8PUT - chains A and B of the 4 polymer chains in the assembly; structure by X-ray diffraction, 2.00 A resolution.

Chain A (and B):
Name: Probable deoxyhypusine synthase
From: Sulfolobus islandicus
Notes: EC 2.5.1.46; chain B of this document is another copy of the same molecule, construct and numbering; everything in this record applies to it too
UniProt: C4KGY0 (DHYS_SULIK); residues 1-312 here = UniProt positions 1-312
Amino-acid sequence (312 residues; row label = number of the first residue in the row):
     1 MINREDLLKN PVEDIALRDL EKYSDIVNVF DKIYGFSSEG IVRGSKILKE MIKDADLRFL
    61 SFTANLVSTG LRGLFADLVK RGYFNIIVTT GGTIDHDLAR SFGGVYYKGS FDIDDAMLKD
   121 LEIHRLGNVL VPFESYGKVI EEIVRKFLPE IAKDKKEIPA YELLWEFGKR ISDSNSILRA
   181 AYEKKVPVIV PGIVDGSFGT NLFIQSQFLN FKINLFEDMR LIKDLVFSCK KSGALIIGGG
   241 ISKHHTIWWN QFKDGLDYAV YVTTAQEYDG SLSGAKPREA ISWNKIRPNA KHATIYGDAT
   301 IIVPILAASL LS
UniProt features mapped onto this chain:
  - active site: Lys285 (Nucleophile)
Small-molecule neighbours:
  - NAD (nicotinamide-adenine-dinucleotide), molecule 1: Thr63, Ala64, Asn65, Leu66, Thr90, Gly91, Gly92, Asp95, His96, Leu126, Tyr136, Asp195, Gly238, Gly239, Gly240, Ile241, Val262, Thr263, Thr264, Ala265, Ser273, Gly297, Asp298, Ala299
  - NAD, molecule 2: Gly240, Ile241, His244, Asp269, Ser271, Leu272, Ser273, Trp283

How chain A and chain B interact:
Pairs across the interface - 87 pairs, chain A then chain B:
  Asn65(A) - Asp269(B)  hydrogen bond (side chain-backbone)
  Asn65(A) - Gly270(B)  hydrogen bond (side chain-backbone)
  Asn65(A) - Ser271(B)
  Phe111(A) - Glu267(B)
  Phe111(A) - Arg278(B)
  Asp115(A) - Arg278(B)
  Asp115(A) - Glu279(B)
  Asp115(A) - Ile281(B)
  Ala116(A) - Ile281(B)  hydrophobic
  Lys119(A) - Asp254(B)  salt bridge
  Lys119(A) - Ile281(B)
  Lys119(A) - Asn284(B)
  Ile123(A) - Ser282(B)
  His124(A) - Ser282(B)
  His124(A) - Trp283(B)
  Arg125(A) - Glu267(B)  salt bridge
  Arg125(A) - Arg278(B)  hydrogen bond (side chain-backbone)
  Arg125(A) - Glu279(B)  salt bridge
  Arg125(A) - Ser282(B)  hydrogen bond (backbone-side chain)
  Arg125(A) - Trp283(B)  hydrogen bond (backbone-side chain)
  Leu126(A) - Gly270(B)
  Leu126(A) - Glu279(B)
  Phe133(A) - Ser282(B)
  Phe133(A) - Asn284(B)
  Tyr136(A) - Trp283(B)  hydrophobic
  Glu157(A) - Lys212(B)  salt bridge
  Pro191(A) - Pro191(B)
  Pro191(A) - Val194(B)  hydrophobic
  Gly192(A) - Ile241(B)
  Val194(A) - Pro191(B)  hydrophobic
  Val194(A) - Leu215(B)  hydrophobic
  Val194(A) - Met219(B)  hydrophobic
  Asp195(A) - Ile241(B)
  Asp195(A) - His244(B)  salt bridge
  Asp195(A) - His245(B)  salt bridge
  Gly196(A) - Trp248(B)
  Ser197(A) - Trp248(B)
  Thr200(A) - Trp248(B)  hydrogen bond
  Thr200(A) - Trp249(B)
  Phe203(A) - Phe216(B)
  Phe203(A) - Arg220(B)
  Phe203(A) - Lys223(B)
  Ser206(A) - Phe216(B)
  Phe211(A) - Phe216(B)
  Lys212(A) - Glu157(B)  salt bridge
  Ile213(A) - Phe216(B)  hydrophobic
  Leu215(A) - Leu215(B)  hydrophobic
  Phe216(A) - Phe203(B)
  Phe216(A) - Ser206(B)
  Phe216(A) - Phe211(B)
  Phe216(A) - Ile213(B)  hydrophobic
  Met219(A) - Val194(B)  hydrophobic
  Met219(A) - Phe203(B)  hydrophobic
  Arg220(A) - Phe203(B)
  Lys223(A) - Phe203(B)
  Ile241(A) - Gly192(B)
  Ile241(A) - Asp195(B)
  His244(A) - Asp195(B)  salt bridge
  His245(A) - Asp195(B)  salt bridge
  Trp248(A) - Gly196(B)
  Trp248(A) - Ser197(B)
  Trp248(A) - Thr200(B)  hydrogen bond
  Trp249(A) - Thr200(B)
  Thr264(A) - Tyr268(B)
  Thr264(A) - Asp269(B)  hydrogen bond
  Glu267(A) - Phe111(B)
  Tyr268(A) - Thr264(B)
  Asp269(A) - Asn65(B)  hydrogen bond (backbone-side chain)
  Asp269(A) - Thr264(B)
  Gly270(A) - Asn65(B)  hydrogen bond (backbone-side chain)
  Ser271(A) - Asn65(B)
  Arg278(A) - Asp115(B)
  Glu279(A) - Arg125(B)  salt bridge
  Glu279(A) - Leu126(B)
  Glu279(A) - Gly127(B)
  Ile281(A) - Asp115(B)
  Ile281(A) - Lys119(B)
  Ser282(A) - Ile123(B)
  Ser282(A) - His124(B)  hydrogen bond (backbone-side chain)
  Ser282(A) - Arg125(B)  hydrogen bond (side chain-backbone)
  Ser282(A) - Phe133(B)
  Trp283(A) - His124(B)
  Trp283(A) - Arg125(B)  hydrogen bond (side chain-backbone)
  Trp283(A) - Leu126(B)  hydrophobic
  Asn284(A) - Lys119(B)
  Asn284(A) - Phe133(B)
  Pro288(A) - Lys119(B)
Interface residues without a listed pair, chain A (58 interface residues in all): Asp112, Leu118, Gly127, Leu202, Gln207, Asn214, Phe252, Asp254, Gln266, Ile286, Asp298
Interface residues without a listed pair, chain B (53 interface residues in all): Ala116, Leu118, Leu202, Gln207, Asn214, Phe252, Pro288

Overview:
58 residues of chain A and 53 residues of chain B are in contact, with 13 hydrogen bonds and 10 salt bridges.
Polar pairs include Lys119(A)-Asp254(B), Arg125(A)-Glu267(B) and Arg125(A)-Glu279(B). Ligands of chain A: NAD.
UniProt lists active-site residue Lys285(A) on chain A.
Chain A and chain B are both Probable deoxyhypusine synthase (Sulfolobus islandicus); the structure, IF5A in
complex with Deoxyhypusine synthase, was determined by X-ray diffraction.
